1MO5 - chain A; structure by X-ray diffraction, 3.25 A resolution.

== Chain A ==
Protein: RecA
Source organism: Mycobacterium tuberculosis
Notes: EC 3.4.99.37
UniProtKB: P0A5U4 (RECA_MYCTU); the construct lacks a stretch of the UniProt sequence, so the offset changes along the chain: 1-254 = UniProt 1-254; 255-350 = UniProt 695-790
Amino-acid sequence (350 residues; row label = number of the first residue in the row):
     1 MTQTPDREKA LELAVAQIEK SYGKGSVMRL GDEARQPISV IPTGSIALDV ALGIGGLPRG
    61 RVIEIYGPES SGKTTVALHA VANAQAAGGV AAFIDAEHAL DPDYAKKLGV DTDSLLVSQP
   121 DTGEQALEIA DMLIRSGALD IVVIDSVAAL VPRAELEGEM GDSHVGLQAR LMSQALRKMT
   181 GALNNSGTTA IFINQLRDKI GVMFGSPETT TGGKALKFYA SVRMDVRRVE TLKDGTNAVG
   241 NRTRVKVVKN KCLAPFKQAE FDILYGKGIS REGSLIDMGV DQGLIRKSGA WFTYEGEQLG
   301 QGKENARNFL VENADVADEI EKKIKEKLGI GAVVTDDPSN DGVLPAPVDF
Unresolved in the structure: 197-208, 330-350
Residues lining bound ligands: ATP-gamma-S (AGS; phosphothiophosphoric acid-adenylate ester): Glu69, Ser70, Ser71, Gly72, Lys73, Thr74, Thr75, Asp101, Tyr104, Gln195, Asn241, Ile263, Tyr265, Gly266
Reported in the primary citation:
  - conformationally variable residues (order/disorder transition): Glu157 to Val165
  - binding site for ATP-gamma-S: Tyr104, Gln195
  - contacts within the chain: Thr75-Tyr104

== Summary ==
Bound to chain A: ATP-gamma-S. From the paper: a binding site for ATP-gamma-S at Tyr104 and Gln195;
conformational variability at Glu157.
Chain A is RecA (Mycobacterium tuberculosis); the structure, Reca-ATP-gamma-S-Mg complex, was determined by
X-ray diffraction, deposited together with 1MO3, 1MO4 and 1MO6.
